PDB entry 9E6S | X-ray diffraction, 2.20 A resolution | chains A and B of the 4 polymer chains in the assembly

== Chain A ==
Name: B-cell lymphoma/leukemia 11A
Source organism: Homo sapiens
Notes: fragment: Zinc finger domains 4-6
UniProtKB: Q9H165 (BC11A_HUMAN); residues 730-835 here = UniProt positions 730-835
Sequence (108 residues; numbered 728 to 835; the number before each row is that of its first residue):
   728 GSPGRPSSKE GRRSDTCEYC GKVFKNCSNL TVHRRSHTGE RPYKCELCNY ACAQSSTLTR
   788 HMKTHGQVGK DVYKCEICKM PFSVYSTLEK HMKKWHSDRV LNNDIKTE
Not modelled in the structure: 728-738, 826-835
Construct notes: expression tag (728-729); engineered mutation Thr784 (Lys in Q9H165)
Swiss-Prot annotation at these positions:
  - zinc finger: Asp742 to His764 (C2H2-type 4), Tyr770 to His792 (C2H2-type 5), Tyr800 to His823 (C2H2-type 6)
  - binding site (Zn(2+)): Cys744, Cys747, His760, His764, Cys772, Cys775, His788, His792, Cys802, Cys805, His818, His823
  - cross-link: Lys833 (Glycyl lysine isopeptide (Lys-Gly) (interchain with G-Cter in SUMO2))
Metal / ion sites: Zn2+ site 1: Cys744, Cys747, His760, His764; Zn2+ site 2: Cys772, Cys775, His788, His792; Zn2+ site 3: Cys802, Cys805, His818, His823

== Chain B ==
Molecule: DNA Strand I
Sequence (20 nucleotides; row label = number of the first residue in the row):
     1 AATGAATCTA TTGGTCAAGG

== Interface between chain A and chain B ==
Contacting residue pairs (21; chain A residue first):
  Lys749(A) - DT15(B)  phosphate contact
  Lys749(A) - DC16(B)  salt bridge to the phosphate
  Asn753(A) - DA17(B)  base contact
  Asn753(A) - DA18(B)  base contact
  Asn756(A) - DC16(B)  base contact
  Asn756(A) - DA17(B)  hydrogen bond to the base
  His760(A) - DT15(B)  salt bridge to the phosphate
  Ser763(A) - DG14(B)  phosphate contact
  Tyr777(A) - DT12(B)  sugar contact
  Tyr777(A) - DG13(B)  hydrogen bond to the phosphate
  Gln781(A) - DT15(B)  hydrogen bond to the base
  Gln781(A) - DC16(B)  base contact
  Arg787(A) - DT12(B)  base contact
  Arg787(A) - DG13(B)  hydrogen bond to the base
  His788(A) - DT12(B)  salt bridge to the phosphate
  Thr791(A) - DT11(B)  phosphate contact
  Val811(A) - DA10(B)  sugar contact
  Val811(A) - DT11(B)  phosphate contact
  Ser813(A) - DA10(B)  sugar contact
  Thr814(A) - DA10(B)  hydrogen bond to the phosphate
  Thr814(A) - DT11(B)  hydrogen bond to the phosphate
Also at the interface, not in a pair above, chain A (14 interface residues in all): Phe751

== Overview ==
The interface between chain A and chain B involves 14 residues on one side and 9 on the other, with 6 hydrogen
bonds and 3 salt bridges. Polar pairs include Asn756(A)-DA17(B), Gln781(A)-DT15(B) and Arg787(A)-DG13(B).
UniProt lists 12 Zn2+-binding residues on chain A.
Here chain A is B-cell lymphoma/leukemia 11A (Homo sapiens) and chain B is DNA Strand I. Entry 9E6S (BCL11A
ZF4-6 with K784T Mutation in Complex with a DNA Sequence Observed in the Human Globin ...) was determined by
X-ray diffraction together with 9E6R and 9E6T from the same study.
